Entry 3ZRI (X-ray diffraction, 1.80 A resolution); this record covers chain A.

Chain A:
Protein: Clpb protein
From: Vibrio cholerae
Notes: fragment: n-domain, residues 2-159
UniProtKB: A1EKV2 (A1EKV2_VIBCH); numbering as in UniProt (aligned over 2-159)
Amino-acid sequence (171 residues; row label = number of the first residue in the row; numbers below 1 keep their minus sign (Mse-11 is residue -11)):
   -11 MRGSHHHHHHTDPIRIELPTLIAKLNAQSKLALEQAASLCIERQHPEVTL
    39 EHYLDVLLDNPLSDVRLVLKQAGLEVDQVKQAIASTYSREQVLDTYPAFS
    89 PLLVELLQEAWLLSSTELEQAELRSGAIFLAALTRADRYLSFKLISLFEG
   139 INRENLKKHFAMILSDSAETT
Disordered / not traced: -11 to -8, 159
Differences from the reference sequence: expression tag (-11 to 1)
Modified positions: Mse-11 (selenomethionine); Mse150 (selenomethionine; parent Met)

Overview:
Chain A is Clpb protein (Vibrio cholerae); the structure, N-domain of ClpV from Vibrio cholerae, was
determined by X-ray diffraction together with 3ZRJ from the same study.
